PDB entry 8IJA | electron microscopy, 2.69 A resolution | chains B and S of the 5 polymer chains in the assembly

# Chain B
Molecule: Guanine nucleotide-binding protein G(I)/G(S)/G(T) subunit beta-1
Source organism: Homo sapiens
Reference sequence: P62873 (GBB1_HUMAN); residues 4-340 here = UniProt positions 4-340
Sequence (337 residues; numbered 4 to 340; the number before each row is that of its first residue):
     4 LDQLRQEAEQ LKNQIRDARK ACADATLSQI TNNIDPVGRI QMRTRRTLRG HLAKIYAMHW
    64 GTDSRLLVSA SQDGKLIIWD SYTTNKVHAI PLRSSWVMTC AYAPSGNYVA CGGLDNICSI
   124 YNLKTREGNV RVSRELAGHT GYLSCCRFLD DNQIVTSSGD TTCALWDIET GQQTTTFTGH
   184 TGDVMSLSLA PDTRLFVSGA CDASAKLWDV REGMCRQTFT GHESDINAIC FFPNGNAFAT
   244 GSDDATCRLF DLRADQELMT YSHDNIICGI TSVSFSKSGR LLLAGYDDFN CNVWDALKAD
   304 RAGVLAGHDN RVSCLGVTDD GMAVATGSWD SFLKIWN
Curated features (UniProtKB/Swiss-Prot):
  - modified residue: His266 (Phosphohistidine)
  - natural variant: Leu30 (L30F: In MRD42; uncertain significance), Arg52 (R52G: In MRD42), Gly64 (G64V: In MRD42), Asp76 (D76E: In MRD42; D76G: In MRD42), Gly77 (G77S: In MRD42), Lys78 (K78R: In MRD42), Ile80 (I80N: In MRD42; I80T: In MRD42), His91 (H91R: In MRD42; uncertain significance), Ala92 (A92T: In MRD42), Pro94 (P94S: In MRD42), Leu95 (L95P: In MRD42), Arg96 (R96L: In MRD42), 5 further natural variant entries in UniProt

# Chain S
Molecule: scFv16
Source organism: Homo sapiens
Notes: antibody fragment or engineered binder
Sequence (248 residues; row label = number of the first residue in the row; note: 2 numbers in that range are skipped by the numbering (no residue carries them; nothing is unmodelled there); a row labelled like 121A-121O holds insertion residues (121A, then the next letters in order)):
     1 DVQLVESGGG LVQPGGSRKL SCSASGFAFS SFGMHWVRQA PEKGLEWVAY ISSGSGTIYY
    61 ADTVKGRFTI SRDDPKNTLF LQMTSLRSED TAMYYCVRSI YYYGSSPFDF WGQGTTLTVS
   121 S
121A-121O GGGGSGGGGSGGGGS
   124 SDIVMTQATS SVPVTPGESV SISCRSSKSL LHSNGNTYLY WFLQRPGQSP QLLIYRMSNL
   184 ASGVPDRFSG SGSGTAFTLT ISRLEAEDVG VYYCMQHLEY PLTFGAGTKL EL
Disordered / not traced: 121A-121O
Disulfides: Cys22-Cys96, Cys147-Cys217

# How chain B and chain S interact
Residue-residue contacts - 15 pairs, chain B then chain S:
  Asp66(B) with Tyr103(S)
  Arg68(B) with Tyr103(S)
  Leu69(B) with Tyr103(S), hydrophobic
  Val90(B) with Tyr102(S), hydrophobic
  His91(B) with Tyr102(S)
  Arg129(B) with Val2(S); Arg98(S), hydrogen bond (backbone-side chain); Phe110(S)
  Glu130(B) with Gly26(S); Phe27(S); Ala28(S), hydrogen bond (backbone-backbone); Phe32(S)
  Gly131(B) with Ser31(S); Phe32(S); Ile100(S)
Also at the interface, not in a pair above, chain B (10 interface residues in all): Asp83, Asn132
Also at the interface, not in a pair above, chain S (13 interface residues in all): Asp109, Ser185

# Overview
The interface between chain B and chain S involves 10 residues on one side and 13 on the other, with 2
hydrogen bonds. Among the polar pairs are Arg129(B)-Arg98(S) and Glu130(B)-Ala28(S).
Here chain B is Guanine nucleotide-binding protein G(I)/G(S)/G(T) subunit beta-1 and chain S is scFv16, both
from Homo sapiens. Entry 8IJA (Cryo-EM structure of human HCAR2-Gi complex with niacin) was determined by
electron microscopy together with 8IJ3, 8IJB and 8IJD from the same study.
